PDB entry 7KLN | electron microscopy, 3.60 A resolution | chains A1 and C1 of the 24 polymer chains in the assembly

== Chain A1 (and C1) ==
Molecule: Portal protein
Source organism: Vibrio phage XM1
Notes: chain C1 of this document is another copy of the same molecule, construct and numbering; everything in this record applies to it too
Amino-acid sequence (412 residues; each row starts with the number of its first residue):
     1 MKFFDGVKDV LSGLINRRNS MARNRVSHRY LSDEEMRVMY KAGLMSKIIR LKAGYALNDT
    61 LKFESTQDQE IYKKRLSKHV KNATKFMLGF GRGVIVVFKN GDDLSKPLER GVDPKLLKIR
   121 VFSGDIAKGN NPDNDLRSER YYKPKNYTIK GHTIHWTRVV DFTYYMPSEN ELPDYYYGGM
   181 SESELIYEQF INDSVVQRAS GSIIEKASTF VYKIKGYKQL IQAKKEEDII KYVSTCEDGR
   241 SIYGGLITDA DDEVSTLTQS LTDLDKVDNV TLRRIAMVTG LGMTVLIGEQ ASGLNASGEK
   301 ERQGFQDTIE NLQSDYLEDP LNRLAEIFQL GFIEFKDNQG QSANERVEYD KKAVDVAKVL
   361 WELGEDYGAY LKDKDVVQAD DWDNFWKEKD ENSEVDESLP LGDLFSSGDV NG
Unresolved in the structure: 1-8, 338-345, 378-412

== Chain A1 / chain C1 interface ==
Residue-residue contacts - 14 pairs, chain A1 then chain C1:
  S194(A1) with D9(C1)
  R198(A1) with D9(C1), hydrogen bond (side chain-backbone); I15(C1); N19(C1)
  G201(A1) with S20(C1), hydrogen bond (backbone-side chain)
  S202(A1) with S20(C1), hydrogen bond (backbone-side chain)
  E205(A1) with R23(C1), salt bridge
  I242(A1) with I203(C1), hydrophobic; K206(C1); Q259(C1); L261(C1), hydrophobic
  Y243(A1) with R198(C1), hydrogen bond (side chain-backbone); A199(C1); S202(C1)
Interface residues without a listed pair, chain A1 (9 interface residues in all): I191, K206
Interface residues without a listed pair, chain C1 (14 interface residues in all): V10, R18

== Overview ==
Chain A1 and chain C1 form an interface of 9 and 14 residues respectively, with 4 hydrogen bonds and 1 salt
bridge. Polar contacts include E205(A1)-R23(C1), R198(A1)-D9(C1) and G201(A1)-S20(C1).
Both chains are Portal protein (Vibrio phage XM1). Entry 7KLN (Myoviridae Phage XM1 Neck Region (12-fold)) was
determined by electron microscopy (same publication as 7KMX, 7KJK and 7KH1).
